Entry 7DIC (X-ray diffraction, 2.24 A resolution); this record covers chains A and C.

== Chain A ==
Name: Ribonuclease R
Organism: Mycoplasma genitalium G37
Notes: EC 3.1.13.1
UniProtKB: P47350 (RNR_MYCGE); numbering as in UniProt (aligned over 1-725)
Sequence (747 residues; row label = number of the first residue in the row; numbers below 1 keep their minus sign (Met-21 is residue -21)):
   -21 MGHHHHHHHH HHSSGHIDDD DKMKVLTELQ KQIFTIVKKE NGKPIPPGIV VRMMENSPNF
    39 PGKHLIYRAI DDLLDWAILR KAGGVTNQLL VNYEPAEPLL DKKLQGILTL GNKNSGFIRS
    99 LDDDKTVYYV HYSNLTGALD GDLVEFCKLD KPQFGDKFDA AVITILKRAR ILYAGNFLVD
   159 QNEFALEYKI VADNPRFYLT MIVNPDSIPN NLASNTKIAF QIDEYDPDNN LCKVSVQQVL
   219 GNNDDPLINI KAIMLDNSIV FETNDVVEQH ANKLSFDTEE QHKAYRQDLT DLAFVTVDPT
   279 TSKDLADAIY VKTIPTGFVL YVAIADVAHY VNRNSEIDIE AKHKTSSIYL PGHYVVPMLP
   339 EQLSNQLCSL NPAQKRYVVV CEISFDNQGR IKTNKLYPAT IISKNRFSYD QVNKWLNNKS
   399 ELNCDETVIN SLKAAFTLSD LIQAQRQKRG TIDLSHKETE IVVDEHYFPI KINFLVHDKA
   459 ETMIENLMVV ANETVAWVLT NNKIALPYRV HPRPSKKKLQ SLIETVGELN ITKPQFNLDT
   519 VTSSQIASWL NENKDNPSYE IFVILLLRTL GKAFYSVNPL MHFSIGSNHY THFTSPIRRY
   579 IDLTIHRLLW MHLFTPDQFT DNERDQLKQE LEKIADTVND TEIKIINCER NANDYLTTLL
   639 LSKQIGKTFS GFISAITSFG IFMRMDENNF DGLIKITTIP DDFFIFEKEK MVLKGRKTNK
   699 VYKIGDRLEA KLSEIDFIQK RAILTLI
Unresolved in the structure: -21 to 79
Sequence notes: expression tag (-21 to 0); engineered mutation Ala284 (Asp in P47350)
Bound ions: Mg2+: Asp276, Asp285 (shared with A8(C), A9(C) of chain C)
From the paper describing this entry:
  - binding site for the 9-nt RNA strand (chain C): Asp276, Pro277, Ser280, Tyr387, Glu459, Glu463, Ser562
  - Mg2+ coordination: Asp276, Asp285
  - mutagenesis - D284A: abolished catalytic activity
  - mutagenesis - D284A: unchanged binding to RNA
  - conformationally variable residues (side-chain flip): His331, His455, Asp456, Glu459, Glu463
  - contacts within the chain: His455-Glu463 (hydrogen bond)
  - catalytic residues: His331 (proposed by the authors, not directly observed)
  - mutagenesis - P277G (5-fold): increased catalytic activity
  - specificity-determining residues: Pro277

== Chain C ==
Molecule: 9-nt RNA strand
Sequence (9 nucleotides; row label = number of the first residue in the row):
     1 AAAAAAAAA
Bound ions: Mg2+: A8, A9 (shared with Asp276(A), Asp285(A) of chain A)

== Interface between chain A and chain C ==
Contacting residue pairs - 59 pairs, chain A then chain C:
  Gly89(A) with A2(C), phosphate contact
  Asn90(A) with A1(C), phosphate contact
  Asp276(A) with A8(C), hydrogen bond to the sugar; A9(C), phosphate contact
  Pro277(A) with A8(C), sugar contact
  Ser280(A) with A9(C), hydrogen bond to the sugar
  Asp282(A) with A9(C), phosphate contact
  Leu283(A) with A9(C), phosphate contact
  Ala284(A) with A9(C), hydrogen bond to the phosphate
  Asp285(A) with A8(C), phosphate contact; A9(C), phosphate contact
  Tyr327(A) with A9(C), stacking on the base
  Tyr387(A) with A8(C), hydrogen bond to the sugar
  Leu432(A) with A5(C), base contact
  Ser433(A) with A5(C), base contact
  His434(A) with A4(C), hydrogen bond to the base; A5(C), hydrogen bond to the base
  Glu436(A) with A5(C), base contact; A6(C), hydrogen bond to the base
  His455(A) with A6(C), base contact; A7(C), base contact
  Glu463(A) with A6(C), hydrogen bond to the sugar; A7(C), sugar contact
  Met466(A) with A7(C), phosphate contact; A8(C), phosphate contact
  Val467(A) with A6(C), sugar contact; A7(C), sugar contact
  Asn470(A) with A7(C), hydrogen bond to the phosphate
  Arg487(A) with A6(C), salt bridge to the phosphate
  His489(A) with A5(C), sugar contact
  Leu545(A) with A4(C), sugar contact; A5(C), base contact
  Arg546(A) with A3(C), sugar contact
  Gly549(A) with A4(C), phosphate contact; A5(C), sugar contact
  Lys550(A) with A4(C), hydrogen bond to the phosphate; A5(C), salt bridge to the phosphate
  Ala551(A) with A5(C), hydrogen bond to the phosphate; A6(C), phosphate contact
  His560(A) with A5(C), sugar contact; A6(C), salt bridge to the phosphate
  Ser562(A) with A5(C), sugar contact
  Ile563(A) with A6(C), sugar contact
  Tyr568(A) with A6(C), phosphate contact; A7(C), hydrogen bond to the phosphate
  His570(A) with A7(C), salt bridge to the phosphate
  Thr572(A) with A8(C), hydrogen bond to the phosphate
  Ser573(A) with A9(C), hydrogen bond to the phosphate
  Arg576(A) with A8(C), salt bridge to the phosphate; A9(C), salt bridge to the phosphate
  Arg577(A) with A8(C), salt bridge to the phosphate
  Arg628(A) with A3(C), hydrogen bond to the base; A4(C), hydrogen bond to the base
  Ala653(A) with A1(C), base contact
  Phe657(A) with A1(C), sugar contact
  Phe660(A) with A1(C), stacking on the base
  Asp669(A) with A1(C), hydrogen bond to the base
  Gln717(A) with A1(C), phosphate contact
  Arg719(A) with A1(C), salt bridge to the phosphate
Other interface residues (no listed pair), chain A (48 interface residues in all): Leu88, Val275, Ile462, Glu627, Thr655

== In short ==
The interface between chain A and chain C involves 48 residues on one side and 9 on the other; the contacts
include 17 hydrogen bonds, 8 salt bridges and 2 aromatic stacking contacts. Among the polar pairs are
His434(A)-A4(C), His434(A)-A5(C) and Glu436(A)-A6(C). From the paper: the catalytic residue His331(A); D284A
of chain A abolishes catalytic activity.
Chain A is Ribonuclease R (Mycoplasma genitalium G37) and chain C is a 9-nt RNA strand; the structure,
Mycoplasma genitalium RNase R in complex with single-stranded RNA, was determined by X-ray diffraction,
deposited together with 7DCY, 7DID and 7DOL.
